PDB entry 5UHE | X-ray diffraction, 4.04 A resolution (low resolution: residue-level contacts below are approximate; hydrogen-bond / salt-bridge calls are withheld) | chains D and G of the 8 polymer chains in the assembly

Chain D:
Protein: DNA-directed RNA polymerase subunit beta'
Organism: Mycobacterium tuberculosis (strain ATCC 25618 / H37Rv)
Notes: EC 2.7.7.6
UniProt: P9WGY7 (RPOC_MYCTU); numbering as in UniProt (aligned over 1-1316)
Sequence (1316 residues; numbered 1 to 1316; the number before each row is that of its first residue):
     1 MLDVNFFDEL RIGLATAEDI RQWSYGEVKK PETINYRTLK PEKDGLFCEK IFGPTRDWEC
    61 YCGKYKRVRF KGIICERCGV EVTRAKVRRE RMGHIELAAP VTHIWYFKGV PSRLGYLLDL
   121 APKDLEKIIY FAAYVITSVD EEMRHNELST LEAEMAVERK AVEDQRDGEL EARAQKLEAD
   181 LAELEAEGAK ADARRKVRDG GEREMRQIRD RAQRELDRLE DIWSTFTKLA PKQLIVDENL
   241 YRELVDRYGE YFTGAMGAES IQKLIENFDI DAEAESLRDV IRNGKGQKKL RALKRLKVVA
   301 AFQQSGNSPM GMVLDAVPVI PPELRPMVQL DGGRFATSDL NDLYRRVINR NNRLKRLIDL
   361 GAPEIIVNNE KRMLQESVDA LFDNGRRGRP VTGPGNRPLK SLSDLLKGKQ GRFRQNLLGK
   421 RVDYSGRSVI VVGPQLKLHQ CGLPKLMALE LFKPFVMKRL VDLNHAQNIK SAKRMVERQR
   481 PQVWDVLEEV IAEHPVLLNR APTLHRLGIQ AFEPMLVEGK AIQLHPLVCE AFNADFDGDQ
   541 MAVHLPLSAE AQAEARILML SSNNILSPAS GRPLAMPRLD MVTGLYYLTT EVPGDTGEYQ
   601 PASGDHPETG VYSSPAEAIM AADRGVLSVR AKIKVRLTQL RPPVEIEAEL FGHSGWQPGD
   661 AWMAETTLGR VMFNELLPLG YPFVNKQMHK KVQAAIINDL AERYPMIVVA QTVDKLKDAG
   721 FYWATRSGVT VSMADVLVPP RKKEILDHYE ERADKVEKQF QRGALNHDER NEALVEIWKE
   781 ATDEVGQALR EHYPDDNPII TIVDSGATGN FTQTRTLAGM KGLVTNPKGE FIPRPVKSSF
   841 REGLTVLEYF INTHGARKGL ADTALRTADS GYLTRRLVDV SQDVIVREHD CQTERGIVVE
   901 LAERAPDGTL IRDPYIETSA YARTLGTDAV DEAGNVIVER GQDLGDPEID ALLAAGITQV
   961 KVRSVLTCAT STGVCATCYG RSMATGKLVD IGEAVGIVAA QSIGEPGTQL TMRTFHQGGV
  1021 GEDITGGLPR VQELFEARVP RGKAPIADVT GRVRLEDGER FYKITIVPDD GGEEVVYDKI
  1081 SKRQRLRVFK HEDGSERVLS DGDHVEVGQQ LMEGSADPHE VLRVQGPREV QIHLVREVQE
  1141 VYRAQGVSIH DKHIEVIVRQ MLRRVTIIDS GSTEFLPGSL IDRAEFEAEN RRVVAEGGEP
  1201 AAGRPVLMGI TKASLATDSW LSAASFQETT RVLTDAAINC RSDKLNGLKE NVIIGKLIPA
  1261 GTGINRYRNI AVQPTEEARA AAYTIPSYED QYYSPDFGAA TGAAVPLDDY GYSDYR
Disordered / not traced: 1-2, 1012-1025, 1282-1316
Swiss-Prot annotation at these positions:
  - binding site (Zn(2+)): Cys60, Cys62, Cys75, Cys78, Cys891, Cys968, Cys975, Cys978
  - binding site (Mg(2+)): Asp535, Asp537, Asp539

Chain G:
Molecule: 16-nt DNA strand
Sequence (16 nucleotides; each row starts with the number of its first residue):
     5 CATCCGTGAG TCGAGG
Disordered / not traced: 18-20

How chain D and chain G interact:
Contacting residue pairs - 9 pairs, chain D then chain G:
  Lys108(D) with DG10(G)
  Arg386(D) with DT11(G)
  Lys409(D) with DG14(G); DT15(G)
  Arg414(D) with DA13(G)
  Arg421(D) with DG17(G)
  Thr867(D) with DG14(G)
  Ala868(D) with DG14(G)
  Glu1228(D) with DG12(G)
Also at the interface, not in a pair above, chain D (12 interface residues in all): Val110, Ala864, Tyr872, Gln1227

Summary:
The interface between chain D and chain G involves 12 residues on one side and 7 on the other. From UniProt: 8
Zn2+-binding residues and 3 Mg2+-binding residues on chain D.
Chain D is DNA-directed RNA polymerase subunit beta' (Mycobacterium tuberculosis (strain ATCC 25618 / H37Rv))
and chain G is a 16-nt DNA strand; the structure, Crystal structure of Mycobacterium tuberculosis
transcription initiation complex in complex with D-AAP1, was determined by X-ray diffraction together with
5UH5, 5UH6, 5UH8, 5UH9, 5UHA, 5UHB and 4 further entries from the same study.
